PDB entry 6U6C | X-ray diffraction, 2.40 A resolution | chains B and D of the 4 polymer chains in the assembly

== Chain B (and D) ==
Name: Tryptophan synthase beta chain
Source organism: Mycobacterium tuberculosis (strain ATCC 25618 / H37Rv)
Notes: EC 4.2.1.20; chain D of this document is another copy of the same molecule, construct and numbering; everything in this record applies to it too
UniProtKB: P9WFX9 (TRPB_MYCTU); residues 1-410 here correspond to UniProt positions 13-422 (UniProt number = residue number + 12)
Chain sequence (410 residues; each row starts with the number of its first residue):
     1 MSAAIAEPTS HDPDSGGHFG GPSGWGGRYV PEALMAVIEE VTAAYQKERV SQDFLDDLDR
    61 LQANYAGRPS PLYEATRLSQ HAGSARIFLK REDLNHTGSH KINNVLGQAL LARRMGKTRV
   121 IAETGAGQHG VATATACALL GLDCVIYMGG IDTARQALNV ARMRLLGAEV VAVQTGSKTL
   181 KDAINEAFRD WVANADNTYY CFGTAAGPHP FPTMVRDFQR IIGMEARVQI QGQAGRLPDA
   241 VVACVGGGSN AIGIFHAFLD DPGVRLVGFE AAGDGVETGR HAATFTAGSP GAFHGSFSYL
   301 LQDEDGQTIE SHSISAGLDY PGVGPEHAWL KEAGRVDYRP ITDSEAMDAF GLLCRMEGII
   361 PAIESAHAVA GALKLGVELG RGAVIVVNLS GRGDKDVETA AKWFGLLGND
Not modelled in the structure: 1-3, 409-410 (chain D: 1-3, 408-410)
Metal / ion sites: K+: G246, A282, T284, Y320, G322
Ligand contacts:
  - P1T (2-[({3-hydroxy-2-methyl-5-[(phosphonooxy)methyl]pyridin-4-yl}methyl)amino]acrylic acid): S99, H100, K101, T124, G125, A126, G127, Q128, H129, L180, G203, T204, C244, V245, G246, G247, G248, S249, N250, G317, L318, A362, E364, S365, S390, G391
  - PZV (1-(2-fluorobenzene-1-carbonyl)-N-methyl-2,3-dihydro-1H-indole-5-sulfonamide): Y29, V30, P31, L34, I184, N185, F188, W191, Y200, F202, G207, P208, F211, H294, G295
From the paper describing this entry:
  - binding site for PZV: L34, I184, F188, W191, Y200, F202, P208, F211, H294
  - conformationally variable residues (side-chain flip): F188, F202

== Interface between chain B and chain D ==
Contacting residue pairs (84):
  A63(B) with P71(D)
  N64(B) with P71(D); L72(D); Y73(D); Q233(D), hydrogen bond
  Y65(B) with Y73(D); R91(D), hydrogen bond (backbone-side chain); E357(D), hydrogen bond (side chain-backbone); G358(D), hydrogen bond (side chain-backbone)
  A66(B) with L94(D)
  G67(B) with P71(D); L94(D)
  P71(B) with A63(D); N64(D)
  L72(B) with N64(D)
  Y73(B) with N64(D); Y65(D); L139(D)
  R77(B) with A138(D), hydrogen bond (side chain-backbone); L139(D), hydrogen bond (side chain-backbone); G141(D)
  R91(B) with N64(D); Y65(D), hydrogen bond (side chain-backbone); H96(D), hydrogen bond
  L94(B) with Y65(D); L94(D); H96(D)
  H96(B) with R91(D), hydrogen bond; L94(D); G358(D), hydrogen bond (side chain-backbone); I359(D)
  T135(B) with G358(D)
  A138(B) with R77(D), hydrogen bond (backbone-side chain); C354(D); R355(D); M356(D); G358(D)
  L139(B) with Y73(D); R77(D), hydrogen bond (backbone-side chain); M356(D); E357(D)
  G141(B) with R77(D)
  L158(B) with D394(D)
  A161(B) with V397(D), hydrophobic
  R162(B) with I360(D); D394(D), salt bridge; V397(D)
  R164(B) with L406(D); L407(D)
  L165(B) with C354(D); V397(D), hydrophobic; A400(D); A401(D); L406(D), hydrophobic
  L166(B) with C354(D); G358(D); I360(D), hydrophobic
  Q233(B) with N64(D)
  C354(B) with A138(D); L165(D); L166(D)
  R355(B) with A138(D)
  M356(B) with A138(D); L139(D)
  E357(B) with Y65(D), hydrogen bond (backbone-side chain); L139(D)
  G358(B) with Y65(D), hydrogen bond (backbone-side chain); H96(D), hydrogen bond (backbone-side chain); T135(D); A138(D); L166(D)
  I360(B) with R162(D); L166(D), hydrophobic
  R392(B) with R392(D); D394(D), salt bridge
  D394(B) with L158(D); R162(D), salt bridge; R392(D), salt bridge
  V397(B) with L158(D), hydrophobic; A161(D), hydrophobic; R162(D)
  A400(B) with L165(D), hydrophobic
  L406(B) with R164(D), hydrogen bond (backbone-side chain); L165(D), hydrophobic
Also at the interface, not in a pair above, chain B (38 interface residues in all): F350, I359, A401, F404
Also at the interface, not in a pair above, chain D (42 interface residues in all): A66, G67, D93, N95, L140, F350, F404

== Overview ==
The interface between chain B and chain D involves 38 residues on one side and 42 on the other, with 16
hydrogen bonds and 4 salt bridges. Polar pairs include R162(B)-D394(D), R392(B)-D394(D) and N64(B)-Q233(D).
The paper reports a binding site for PZV at L34(B), I184(B) and F188(B) among others; conformational
variability at F188(B) and F202(B).
Both chains are Tryptophan synthase beta chain (Mycobacterium tuberculosis (strain ATCC 25618 / H37Rv)). Entry
6U6C (Crystal structure of tryptophan synthase from M. tuberculosis - aminoacrylate- and GSK2-bound form) was
determined by X-ray diffraction, deposited together with 6USA.
